6RWL - chains A and S of the 16 polymer chains in the assembly; structure by electron microscopy, 3.36 A resolution.

[Chain A]
Molecule: Pol protein
Source organism: Simian immunodeficiency virus
UniProtKB: E1ANT8 (E1ANT8_SIV); residues 1-289 here correspond to UniProt positions 735-1023 (UniProt number = residue number + 734)
Sequence (290 residues; each row starts with the number of its first residue; numbering starts at 0):
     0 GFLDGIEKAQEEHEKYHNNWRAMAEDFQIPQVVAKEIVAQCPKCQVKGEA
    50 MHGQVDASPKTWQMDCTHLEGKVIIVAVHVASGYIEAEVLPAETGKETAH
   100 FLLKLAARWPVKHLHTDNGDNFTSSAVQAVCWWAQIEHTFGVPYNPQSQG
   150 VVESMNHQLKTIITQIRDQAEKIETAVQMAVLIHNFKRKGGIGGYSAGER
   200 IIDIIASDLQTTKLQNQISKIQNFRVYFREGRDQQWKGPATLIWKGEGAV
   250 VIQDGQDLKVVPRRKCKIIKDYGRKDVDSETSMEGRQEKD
Disordered / not traced: 270-289
Construct notes: expression tag (0); engineered mutation Asp119 (Ala853 in E1ANT8)
Metal / ion sites: Zn2+: His12, His16, Cys40, Cys43

[Chain S]
Molecule: 33-nt DNA strand
Source organism: Simian immunodeficiency virus
Sequence (33 nucleotides; row label = number of the first residue in the row):
     1 AACTGGTAGAGATTTTTCTTAGCCTTCTAGAAC
Disordered / not traced: 24-33

[Interface between chain A and chain S]
Residue-residue contacts (23; chain A residue first):
  His51(A) - DG5(S)  salt bridge to the phosphate
  Gly52(A) - DT4(S)  phosphate contact
  Gly52(A) - DG5(S)  hydrogen bond to the phosphate
  Gly52(A) - DG6(S)  phosphate contact
  Gln53(A) - DT4(S)  hydrogen bond to the base
  Gln53(A) - DG6(S)  phosphate contact
  Val54(A) - DG5(S)  phosphate contact
  Val54(A) - DG6(S)  hydrogen bond to the phosphate
  His114(A) - DT4(S)  phosphate contact
  Gly140(A) - DT4(S)  phosphate contact
  Val141(A) - DC3(S)  phosphate contact
  Val141(A) - DT4(S)  hydrogen bond to the phosphate
  Asn144(A) - DG5(S)  phosphate contact
  Gln146(A) - DG5(S)  sugar contact
  Ser147(A) - DT4(S)  hydrogen bond to the phosphate
  Gly149(A) - DG5(S)  hydrogen bond to the base
  Val150(A) - DG6(S)  sugar contact
  Ser153(A) - DG6(S)  base contact
  Ser153(A) - DT7(S)  hydrogen bond to the sugar
  Met154(A) - DT7(S)  sugar contact
  Gln157(A) - DT7(S)  base contact
  Gln157(A) - DA8(S)  sugar contact
  Arg187(A) - DG9(S)  salt bridge to the phosphate
Other interface residues (no listed pair), chain A (19 interface residues in all): Met50, Glu152, His183

[Summary]
19 residues of chain A face 7 of chain S across their interface; the contacts include 7 hydrogen bonds and 2
salt bridges. Polar pairs include Gln53(A)-DT4(S), Gly149(A)-DG5(S) and Ser153(A)-DT7(S). The Zn2+ site is
built by His12(A), His16(A), Cys40(A) and Cys43(A).
Chain A is Pol protein and chain S is a 33-nt DNA strand, both from Simian immunodeficiency virus; the
structure, SIVrcm intasome, was determined by electron microscopy together with 6RWM, 6RWN and 6RWO from the
same study.
